5HJ7 - chains A and B; structure by X-ray diffraction, 2.30 A resolution.

== Chain A (and B) ==
Protein: Glutamate racemase
Source organism: Mycobacterium tuberculosis (strain ATCC 25618 / H37Rv)
Notes: EC 5.1.1.3; chain B of this document is another copy of the same molecule, construct and numbering; everything in this record applies to it too
UniProtKB: P9WPW9 (MURI_MYCTU); residue numbers follow UniProt; this construct covers 1-271
Sequence (273 residues; row label = number of the first residue in the row; numbers below 1 keep their minus sign (Ser-1 is residue -1)):
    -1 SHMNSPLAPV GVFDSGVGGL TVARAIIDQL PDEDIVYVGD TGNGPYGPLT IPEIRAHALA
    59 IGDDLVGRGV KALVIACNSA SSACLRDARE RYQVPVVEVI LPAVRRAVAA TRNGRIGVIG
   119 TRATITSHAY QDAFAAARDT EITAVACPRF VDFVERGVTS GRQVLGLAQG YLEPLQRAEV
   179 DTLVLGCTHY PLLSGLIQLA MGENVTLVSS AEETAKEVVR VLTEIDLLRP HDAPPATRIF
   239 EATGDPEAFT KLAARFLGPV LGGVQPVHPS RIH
Disordered / not traced: -1 to 1, 256-271 (chain B: 259-271)
Construct notes: expression tag (-1 to 0)
Swiss-Prot annotation at these positions:
  - active site (Proton donor/acceptor): Cys75, Cys185
  - binding site (substrate): Asp12, Ser13, Tyr44, Gly45, Asn76, Ser77, Thr186, His187
Small-molecule neighbours: D-glutamic acid (DGL): Asp12, Ser13, Pro43, Tyr44, Gly45, Cys75, Asn76, Ser77, Thr119, Thr122, Val149, Cys185, Thr186, His187

== Chain A / chain B interface ==
Contacting residue pairs (68):
  Arg22(A) with Arg22(B); Asp26(B), salt bridge
  Ile25(A) with Pro257(B), hydrophobic
  Asp26(A) with Arg22(B), salt bridge; Leu190(B); Arg253(B), hydrogen bond (backbone-side chain)
  Gln27(A) with Thr157(B), hydrogen bond (backbone-side chain); Pro189(B), hydrogen bond (side chain-backbone); Leu190(B); Leu191(B); Ser192(B), hydrogen bond; Gly193(B), hydrogen bond (side chain-backbone)
  Leu28(A) with Ser158(B)
  Pro29(A) with Gly155(B); Thr157(B); Arg253(B)
  Asp30(A) with Gly155(B)
  Arg103(A) with Glu201(B), salt bridge
  Arg104(A) with Gln196(B), hydrogen bond; Glu201(B), hydrogen bond (side chain-backbone); Val203(B)
  Ala107(A) with Arg110(B); Glu201(B); Asn202(B)
  Ala108(A) with Arg110(B)
  Thr109(A) with Arg110(B)
  Arg110(A) with Ala107(B); Thr109(B); Arg110(B)
  Arg154(A) with His229(B)
  Gly155(A) with Pro29(B); Asp30(B); His229(B)
  Val156(A) with His229(B)
  Thr157(A) with Gln27(B), hydrogen bond (side chain-backbone); Pro29(B)
  Ser158(A) with Leu28(B)
  Gly159(A) with Leu226(B)
  Arg160(A) with Asp224(B), salt bridge
  Pro189(A) with Gln27(B), hydrogen bond (backbone-side chain)
  Leu190(A) with Gln27(B)
  Leu191(A) with Gln27(B)
  Ser192(A) with Gln27(B), hydrogen bond; Glu210(B), hydrogen bond; Lys214(B)
  Gly193(A) with Gln27(B), hydrogen bond (backbone-side chain); Lys214(B)
  Gln196(A) with Arg104(B), hydrogen bond; Lys214(B), hydrogen bond
  Leu197(A) with Arg218(B); Thr221(B)
  Glu201(A) with Arg103(B); Arg104(B), salt bridge
  Val203(A) with Arg104(B)
  Glu210(A) with Ser192(B), hydrogen bond
  Lys214(A) with Ser192(B); Gly193(B); Gln196(B), hydrogen bond
  Arg218(A) with Leu197(B)
  Asp224(A) with Arg160(B), salt bridge
  Leu226(A) with Ser158(B); Gly159(B)
  His229(A) with Arg154(B); Gly155(B); Val156(B)
  Arg253(A) with Asp26(B), hydrogen bond (side chain-backbone); Pro29(B)
  Leu255(A) with Pro257(B)
Other interface residues (no listed pair), chain A (43 interface residues in all): Leu194, Asn202, Thr204, Val217, Thr221, Phe238
Other interface residues (no listed pair), chain B (43 interface residues in all): Ile25, Ala108, Leu194, Thr204, Val217, Leu255

== Summary ==
The chain A/chain B interface involves 43 residues from each chain; the contacts include 17 hydrogen bonds and
6 salt bridges. Polar pairs include Arg22(A)-Asp26(B), Arg103(A)-Glu201(B) and Arg160(A)-Asp224(B). Bound to
chain A: D-glutamic acid.
Both chains are Glutamate racemase (Mycobacterium tuberculosis (strain ATCC 25618 / H37Rv)). Entry 5HJ7
(Glutamate Racemase Mycobacterium tuberculosis (MurI) with bound D-glutamate, 2.3 Angstrom resolution, X-ray
diffraction) was determined by X-ray diffraction (same publication as 5IJW).
